PDB entry 9N8W | electron microscopy, 3.50 A resolution | chains A and G of the 7 polymer chains in the assembly

# Chain A
Protein: Intermembrane transport protein YebS
Source organism: Escherichia coli
Reference sequence: P0AD03 (YEBS_ECOLI); residue numbers follow UniProt; this construct covers 1-427
Chain sequence (445 residues; numbered -17 to 427; the number before each row is that of its first residue; numbers below 1 keep their minus sign (Met-17 is residue -17)):
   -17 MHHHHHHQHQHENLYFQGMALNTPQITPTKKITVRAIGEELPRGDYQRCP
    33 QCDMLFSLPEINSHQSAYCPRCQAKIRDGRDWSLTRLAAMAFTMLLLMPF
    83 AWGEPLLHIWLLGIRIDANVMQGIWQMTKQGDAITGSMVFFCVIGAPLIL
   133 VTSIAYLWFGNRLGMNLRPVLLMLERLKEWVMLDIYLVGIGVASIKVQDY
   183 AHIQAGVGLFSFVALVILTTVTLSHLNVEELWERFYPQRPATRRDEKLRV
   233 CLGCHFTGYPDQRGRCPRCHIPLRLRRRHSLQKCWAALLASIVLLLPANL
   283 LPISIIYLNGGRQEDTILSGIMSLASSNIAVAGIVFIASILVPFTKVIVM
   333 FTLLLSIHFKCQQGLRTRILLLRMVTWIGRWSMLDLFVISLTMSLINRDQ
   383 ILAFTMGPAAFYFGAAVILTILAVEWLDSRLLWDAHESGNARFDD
Disordered / not traced: -17 to 26, 419-427
Differences from the reference sequence: initiating methionine (-17); expression tag (-16 to 0)
Metal / ion sites: Zn2+ site 1: Cys31, Cys34, Cys51, Cys54; Zn2+ site 2: Cys233, Cys236, Cys248, Cys251
Reported in the primary citation:
  - contacts within the chain: Leu94-Ile383
  - mutagenesis - L94C/C124S/C266S/C343S/I383C, C124S/Q180C/C266S/C343S/R380C, C124S/C266S/C343S: unchanged growth
  - mutagenesis - K178A, D181A, S321A, K328A, S364A, D367A, T402A: unchanged binding to Intermembrane transport protein YebT (chain G)

# Chain G
Protein: Intermembrane transport protein YebT
Source organism: Escherichia coli
Reference sequence: P76272 (YEBT_ECOLI); numbering as in UniProt (aligned over 1-877)
Chain sequence (877 residues; each row starts with the number of its first residue):
     1 MSQETPASTTEAQIKNKRRISPFWLLPFIALMIASWLIWDSYQDRGNTVT
    51 IDFMSADGIVPGRTPVRYQGVEVGTVQDISLSDDLRKIEVKVSIKSDMKD
   101 ALREETQFWLVTPKASLAGVSGLDALVGGNYIGMMPGKGKEQDHFVALDT
   151 QPKYRLDNGDLMIHLQAPDLGSLNSGSLVYFRKIPVGKVYDYAINPNKQG
   201 VVIDVLIERRFTDLVKKGSRFWNVSGVDANVSISGAKVKLESLAALVNGA
   251 IAFDSPEESKPAEAEDTFGLYEDLAHSQRGVIIKLELPSGAGLTADSTPL
   301 MYQGLEVGQLTKLDLNPGGKVTGEMTVDPSVVTLLRENTRIELRNPKLSL
   351 SDANLSALLTGKTFELVPGDGEPRKEFVVVPGEKALLHEPDVLTLTLTAP
   401 ESYGIDAGQPLILHGVQVGQVIDRKLTSKGVTFTVAIEPQHRELVKGDSK
   451 FVVNSRVDVKVGLDGVEFLGASASEWINGGIRILPGDKGEMKASYPLYAN
   501 LEKALENSLSDLPTTTVSLSAETLPDVQAGSVVLYRKFEVGEVITVRPRA
   551 NAFDIDLHIKPEYRNLLTSNSVFWAEGGAKVQLNGSGLTVQASPLSRALK
   601 GAISFDNLSGASASQRKGDKRILYASETAARAVGGQITLHAFDAGKLAVG
   651 MPIRYLGIDIGQIQTLDLITARNEVQAKAVLYPEYVQTFARGGTRFSVVT
   701 PQISAAGVEHLDTILQPYINVEPGRGNPRRDFELQEATITDSRYLDGLSI
   751 IVEAPEAGSLGIGTPVLFRGLEVGTVTGMTLGTLSDRVMIAMRISKRYQH
   801 LVRNNSVFWLASGYSLDFGLTGGVVKTGTFNQFIRGGIAFATPPGTPLAP
   851 KAQEGKHFLLQESEPKEWREWGTALPK
Disordered / not traced: 1-22
UniProt features mapped onto this chain:
  - mutagenesis: Leu123 (L123N: Loss of activity), Leu126 (L126N: Loss of activity), Val127 (V127N: Loss of activity), Leu243 (L243N: Well folded and assembled into a hexameric structure, but loses its function), Leu246 (L246N: Well folded and assembled into a hexameric structure, but loses its function), Val247 (V247N: Well folded and assembled into a hexameric structure, but loses its function), Leu355 (L355N: Well folded and assembled into a hexameric structure, but loses its function), Leu358 (L358N: Well folded and assembled into a hexameric structure, but loses its function), Leu359 (L359N: Well folded and assembled into a hexameric structure, but loses its function), Ala473 (A473N: Loss of activity), Trp476 (W476N: Loss of activity), Ile477 (I477N: Loss of activity), 16 further mutagenesis entries in UniProt

# Chain A / chain G interface
Pairs across the interface - 15 pairs, chain A then chain G:
  Thr67(A) - Trp24(G)
  Arg68(A) - Phe23(G)  hydrogen bond (side chain-backbone)
  Arg68(A) - Trp24(G)
  Ala71(A) - Trp24(G)  hydrophobic
  Thr75(A) - Ala30(G)
  Leu78(A) - Leu31(G)  hydrophobic
  Leu79(A) - Leu37(G)  hydrophobic
  Phe82(A) - Leu37(G)  hydrophobic
  Phe82(A) - Ile38(G)  hydrophobic
  Phe82(A) - Ser41(G)
  Leu94(A) - Val127(G)
  Ile96(A) - Arg63(G)
  Arg97(A) - Arg63(G)
  Arg97(A) - Glu72(G)  salt bridge
  Arg380(A) - Val127(G)
Interface residues without a listed pair, chain A (16 interface residues in all): Met72, Gly95, Ile98, Phe192, Leu200
Interface residues without a listed pair, chain G (14 interface residues in all): Pro27, Ile33, Ala34, Gly128

# Summary
The interface between chain A and chain G involves 16 residues on one side and 14 on the other, with 1
hydrogen bond and 1 salt bridge. Polar contacts include Arg97(A)-Glu72(G) and Arg68(A)-Phe23(G). The paper
reports that K178A, D181A and S321A of chain A, among others, leave binding to Intermembrane transport protein
YebT (chain G) unchanged; contacts within the chain involving Leu94(A) and Ile383(A); 10 substitutions were
tested in all.
Here chain A is Intermembrane transport protein YebS and chain G is Intermembrane transport protein YebT, both
from Escherichia coli. Entry 9N8W (Intermembrane lipid transport complex LetAB from Escherichia coli
(Crosslinked, Composite model corresponding to Map 1)) was determined by electron microscopy (same publication
as 9N8X).
